PDB entry 3C2M | X-ray diffraction, 2.15 A resolution | chains P and A of the 4 polymer chains in the assembly

[Chain P]
Molecule: 10-nt DNA strand
Sequence (10 nucleotides; each row starts with the number of its first residue):
     1 GCTGATGCGC
Metal / ion sites: Na+ site 1 near DG4 (its only coordinating residue here); Na+ site 2: DG9 (shared with Thr101(A), Val103(A), Ile106(A) of chain A)

[Chain A]
Protein: DNA polymerase beta
From: Homo sapiens
Notes: EC 2.7.7.7, 4.2.99.-
UniProt: P06746 (DPOLB_HUMAN); residues 1-335 here = UniProt positions 1-335
Chain sequence (335 residues; row label = number of the first residue in the row):
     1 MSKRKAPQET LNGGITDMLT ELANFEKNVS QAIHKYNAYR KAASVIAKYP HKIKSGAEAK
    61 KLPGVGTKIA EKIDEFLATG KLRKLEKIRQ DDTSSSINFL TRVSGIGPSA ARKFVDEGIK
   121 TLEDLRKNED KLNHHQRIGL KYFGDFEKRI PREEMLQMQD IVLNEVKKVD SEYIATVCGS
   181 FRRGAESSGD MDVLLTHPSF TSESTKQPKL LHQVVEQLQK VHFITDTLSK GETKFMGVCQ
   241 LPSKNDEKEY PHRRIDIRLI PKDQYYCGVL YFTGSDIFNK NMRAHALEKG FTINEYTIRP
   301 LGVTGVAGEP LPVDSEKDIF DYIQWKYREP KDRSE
Unresolved in the structure: 1-9
Metal / ion sites: Na+ site 1: Lys60, Leu62, Val65 (shared with 1 residue of chain D); Na+ site 2 near Asp92 (its only coordinating residue here); Na+ site 3: Thr101, Val103, Ile106 (shared with DG9(P) of chain P); Mn2+ site 1: Asp124 (together with 1,2-ethanediol); Mn2+ site 2: Asp190, Asp192, Asp256 (together with F2A); Mn2+ site 3: Asp190, Asp192 (together with F2A); Mn2+ site 4 near Glu288 (its only coordinating residue here)
Residues lining bound ligands: F2A (2'-deoxy-5'-O-[(S)-hydroxy{[(S)-hydroxy(phosphonooxy)phosphoryl]methyl}phosphoryl]adenosine): Arg149, Gly179, Ser180, Arg183, Ser188, Gly189, Asp190, Asp192, Asp256, Tyr271, Phe272, Thr273, Gly274, Ser275, Asp276, Asn279, Lys280
Swiss-Prot annotation at these positions:
  - region: Arg183 to Asp192 (DNA-binding)
  - active site: Lys72 (Nucleophile)
  - binding site (K(+)): Lys60, Leu62, Val65, Thr101, Val103, Ile106
  - binding site (Na(+)): Lys60, Leu62, Val65, Thr101, Val103, Ile106
  - binding site (dATP): Arg149, Ser180, Arg183, Gly189, Asp190
  - binding site (dCTP): Arg149, Ser180, Arg183, Gly189, Asp190
  - binding site (dGTP): Arg149, Ser180, Arg183, Gly189, Asp190, Asp192
  - binding site (dTTP): Arg149, Ser180, Arg183, Gly189, Asp190
  - binding site (Mg(2+)): Asp190, Asp192, Asp256
  - modified residue: Lys72 (N6-acetyllysine), Arg83 (Omega-N-methylarginine), Arg152 (Omega-N-methylarginine)
  - cross-link (Glycyl lysine isopeptide (Lys-Gly)): Lys41 (interchain with G-Cter in ubiquitin), Lys61 (interchain with G-Cter in ubiquitin), Lys81 (interchain with G-Cter in ubiquitin)
Reported in the primary citation:
  - Mn2+ coordination: Asp190, Asp192, Asp256
  - conformationally variable residues (helix shift, side-chain flip): Arg258, Asp276 to Lys289
  - binding site for the 16-nt DNA strand: Arg283
  - binding site for F2A: Asn279

[Interface between chain P and chain A]
Contacting residue pairs - 16 pairs, chain P then chain A:
  DG7(P) - Ser109(A)  phosphate contact
  DC8(P) - Gly105(A)  sugar contact
  DC8(P) - Gly107(A)  hydrogen bond to the phosphate
  DC8(P) - Pro108(A)  phosphate contact
  DC8(P) - Ser109(A)  hydrogen bond to the phosphate
  DC8(P) - Ala110(A)  hydrogen bond to the phosphate
  DG9(P) - Val103(A)  phosphate contact
  DG9(P) - Ser104(A)  phosphate contact
  DG9(P) - Gly105(A)  hydrogen bond to the phosphate
  DG9(P) - Ile106(A)  phosphate contact
  DG9(P) - Gly107(A)  phosphate contact
  DG9(P) - Lys234(A)  base contact
  DG9(P) - Met236(A)  phosphate contact
  DG9(P) - Arg254(A)  phosphate contact
  DC10(P) - Arg254(A)  salt bridge to the phosphate
  DC10(P) - Arg258(A)  sugar contact
Interface residues without a listed pair, chain A (16 interface residues in all): His135, Asp190, Asp256, Tyr271

[Summary]
Chain P and chain A form an interface of 4 and 16 residues respectively, with 4 hydrogen bonds and 1 salt
bridge. Among the polar pairs are DC8(P)-Gly107(A), DC8(P)-Ser109(A) and DC8(P)-Ala110(A). Bound to chain A:
compound F2A. The paper reports a binding site for the 16-nt DNA strand at Arg283(A); a binding site for F2A
at Asn279(A).
Here chain P is a 10-nt DNA strand and chain A is DNA polymerase beta (Homo sapiens). Entry 3C2M (Ternary
complex of DNA POLYMERASE BETA with a G:dAPCPP mismatch in the active site) was determined by X-ray
diffraction (same publication as 3C2K and 3C2L).
